6CP5 - chains S and X of the 16 polymer chains in the assembly; structure by electron microscopy, 4.20 A resolution (low resolution: residue-level contacts below are approximate; hydrogen-bond / salt-bridge calls are withheld).

# Chain S
Molecule: ATP synthase subunit 9, mitochondrial
Organism: Saccharomyces cerevisiae (strain ATCC 204508 / S288c)
UniProtKB: P61829 (ATP9_YEAST); residue numbers follow UniProt; this construct covers 2-76
Chain sequence (76 residues; each row starts with the number of its first residue):
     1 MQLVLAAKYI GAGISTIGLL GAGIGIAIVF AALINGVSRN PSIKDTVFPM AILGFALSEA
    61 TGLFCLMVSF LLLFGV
Disordered / not traced: 75-76
Modified / non-standard residues: Met1 (N-formylmethionine; FME)
UniProt features mapped onto this chain:
  - site: Glu59 (Reversibly protonated during proton transport)
  - natural variant: Thr46 (T46L: In strain: DS400/A3 and KL14-4A), Leu53 (L53F: In strain: DS400/A3, DS401 and 1 more), Leu57 (L57V: In oligomycin-resistant mutant and cross-resistance to venturicidin), Cys65 (C65S: In oligomycin-resistant mutant)
From the paper describing this entry:
  - binding site for Oligomycin A: Ala56, Ala60, Leu63, Phe64 (citing earlier work)

# Chain X
Molecule: ATP synthase subunit a
Organism: Saccharomyces cerevisiae (strain ATCC 204508 / S288c)
UniProtKB: P00854 (ATP6_YEAST); residues 1-249 here correspond to UniProt positions 11-259 (UniProt number = residue number + 10)
Chain sequence (249 residues; numbered 1 to 249; the number before each row is that of its first residue):
     1 SPLDQFEIRT LFGLQSSFID LSCLNLTTFS LYTIIVLLVI TSLYTLTNNN NKIIGSRWLI
    61 SQEAIYDTIM NMTKGQIGGK NWGLYFPMIF TLFMFIFIAN LISMIPYSFA LSAHLVFIIS
   121 LSIVIWLGNT ILGLYKHGWV FFSLFVPAGT PLPLVPLLVI IETLSYFARA ISLGLRLGSN
   181 ILAGHLLMVI LAGLTFNFML INLFTLVFGF VPLAMILAIM MLEFAIGIIQ GYVWAILTAS
   241 YLKDAVYLH
Disordered / not traced: 1-25
From the paper describing this entry:
  - mutagenesis - I161M, S165C, S165T, S165Y, L222F: increased growth (citing earlier work)

# Interface between chain S and chain X
Contacting residue pairs - 19 pairs, chain S then chain X:
  Ile52(S) with Ile229(X)
  Leu53(S) with Val233(X); Ile236(X)
  Ala56(S) with Ile229(X); Gln230(X); Val233(X)
  Leu57(S) with Val233(X)
  Ala60(S) with Arg176(X); Asn180(X); Gln230(X)
  Leu63(S) with Ser179(X); Asn180(X); Ala183(X)
  Phe64(S) with Arg176(X); Ser179(X)
  Met67(S) with Ser179(X); Leu182(X); Ala183(X)
  Phe70(S) with Leu186(X)
Other interface residues (no listed pair), chain S (10 interface residues in all): Glu59
Other interface residues (no listed pair), chain X (15 interface residues in all): Leu175, Ile190, Leu222, Tyr232, Leu237

# In short
Chain S and chain X form an interface of 10 and 15 residues respectively. From the paper: a binding site for
Oligomycin A at Ala56(S), Ala60(S) and Leu63(S) among others; I161M, S165C and S165T of chain X, among others,
increase growth; 5 substitutions were tested in all.
Chain S is ATP synthase subunit 9, mitochondrial and chain X is ATP synthase subunit a, both from
Saccharomyces cerevisiae (strain ATCC 204508 / S288c); the structure, Monomer yeast ATP synthase Fo
reconstituted in nanodisc with inhibitor of oligomycin bound generated from focused ..., was determined by
electron microscopy (same publication as 6CP3, 6CP6 and 6CP7).
